PDB entry 9J3D | electron microscopy, 2.97 A resolution | chains K and L of the 12 polymer chains in the assembly

[Chain K (and L)]
Molecule: Efflux pump membrane transporter
From: Klebsiella pneumoniae
Notes: chain L of this document is another copy of the same molecule, construct and numbering; everything in this record applies to it too
Reference sequence: A0A411AKL6 (A0A411AKL6_KLEPN); residue numbers follow UniProt; this construct covers 1-1044
Amino-acid sequence (1044 residues; numbered 1 to 1044; the number before each row is that of its first residue):
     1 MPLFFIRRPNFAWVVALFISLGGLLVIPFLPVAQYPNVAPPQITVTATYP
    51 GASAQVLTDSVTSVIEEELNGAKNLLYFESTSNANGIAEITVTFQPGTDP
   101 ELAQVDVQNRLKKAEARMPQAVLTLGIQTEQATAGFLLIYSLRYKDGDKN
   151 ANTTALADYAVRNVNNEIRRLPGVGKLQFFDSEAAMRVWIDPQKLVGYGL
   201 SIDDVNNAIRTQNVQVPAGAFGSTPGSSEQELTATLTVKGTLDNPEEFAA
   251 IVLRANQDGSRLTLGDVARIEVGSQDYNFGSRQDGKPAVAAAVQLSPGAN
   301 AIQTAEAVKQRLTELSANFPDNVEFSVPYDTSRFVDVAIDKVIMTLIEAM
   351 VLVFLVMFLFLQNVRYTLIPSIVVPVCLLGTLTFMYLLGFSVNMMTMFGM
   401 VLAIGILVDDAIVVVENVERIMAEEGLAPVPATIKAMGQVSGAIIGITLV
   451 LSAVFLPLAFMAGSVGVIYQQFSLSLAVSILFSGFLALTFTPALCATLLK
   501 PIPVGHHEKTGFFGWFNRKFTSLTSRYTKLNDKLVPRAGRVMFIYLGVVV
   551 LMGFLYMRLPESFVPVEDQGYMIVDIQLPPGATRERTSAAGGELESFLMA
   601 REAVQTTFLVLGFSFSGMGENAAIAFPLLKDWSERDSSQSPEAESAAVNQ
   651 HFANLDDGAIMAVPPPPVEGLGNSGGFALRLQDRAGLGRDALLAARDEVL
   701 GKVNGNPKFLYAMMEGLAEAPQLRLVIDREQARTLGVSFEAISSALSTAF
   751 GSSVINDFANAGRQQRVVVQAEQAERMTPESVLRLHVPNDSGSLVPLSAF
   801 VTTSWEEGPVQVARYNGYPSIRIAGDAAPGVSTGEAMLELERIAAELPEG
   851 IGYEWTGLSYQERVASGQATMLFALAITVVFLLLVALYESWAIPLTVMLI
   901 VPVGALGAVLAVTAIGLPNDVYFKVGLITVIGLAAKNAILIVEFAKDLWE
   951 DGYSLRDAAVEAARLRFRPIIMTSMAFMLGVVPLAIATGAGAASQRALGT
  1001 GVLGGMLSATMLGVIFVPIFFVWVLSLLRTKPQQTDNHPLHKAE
Not modelled in the structure: 1033-1044

[Interface between chain K and chain L]
Contacting residue pairs - 103 pairs, chain K then chain L:
  Arg8(K) - Glu889(L)
  Pro9(K) - Glu889(L)
  Asn10(K) - Glu889(L)  hydrogen bond
  Asn10(K) - Ser890(L)
  Phe11(K) - Glu889(L)
  Val14(K) - Leu882(L)
  Val14(K) - Val885(L)  hydrophobic
  Val14(K) - Ala886(L)  hydrophobic
  Leu17(K) - Leu882(L)  hydrophobic
  Glu101(K) - Lys73(L)  salt bridge
  Glu101(K) - Leu102(L)
  Glu101(K) - Val105(L)
  Glu101(K) - Asp106(L)
  Gln104(K) - Asp106(L)
  Gln104(K) - Asn109(L)  hydrogen bond
  Val105(K) - Val105(L)  hydrophobic
  Gln108(K) - Asn109(L)
  Gln108(K) - Lys112(L)
  Lys112(K) - Lys112(L)
  Leu123(K) - Ala116(L)
  Thr124(K) - Ala116(L)
  Gln128(K) - Lys113(L)
  Thr129(K) - Lys113(L)
  Glu167(K) - Tyr818(L)  hydrogen bond
  Arg169(K) - Gly71(L)
  Thr211(K) - Phe739(L)
  Gln212(K) - Arg729(L)  hydrogen bond (backbone-side chain)
  Gln215(K) - Tyr49(L)  hydrogen bond
  Gln215(K) - Ser60(L)  hydrogen bond
  Gln215(K) - Pro119(L)
  Val216(K) - Phe739(L)  hydrophobic
  Val216(K) - Ser743(L)
  Pro217(K) - Tyr49(L)
  Pro217(K) - Gly51(L)
  Pro217(K) - Ser747(L)
  Ala218(K) - Gly51(L)  hydrogen bond (backbone-backbone)
  Ala218(K) - Leu746(L)
  Ala218(K) - Phe750(L)
  Ala218(K) - Gly751(L)  hydrogen bond (backbone-backbone)
  Gly219(K) - Gly51(L)  hydrogen bond (backbone-backbone)
  Phe221(K) - Arg776(L)
  Phe221(K) - Met777(L)
  Phe221(K) - Pro779(L)
  Phe221(K) - Trp805(L)  hydrophobic
  Gly222(K) - Arg776(L)  hydrogen bond (backbone-backbone)
  Gly222(K) - Met777(L)
  Ser223(K) - Glu620(L)
  Ser223(K) - Arg776(L)  hydrogen bond (backbone-side chain)
  Ser223(K) - Met777(L)
  Thr224(K) - Tyr277(L)
  Thr224(K) - Arg584(L)
  Thr224(K) - Glu620(L)  hydrogen bond
  Pro225(K) - Gln773(L)
  Pro225(K) - Arg776(L)  hydrogen bond (backbone-side chain)
  Gly226(K) - Glu585(L)
  Gly226(K) - Gln773(L)
  Gly226(K) - Met777(L)
  Ser227(K) - Glu585(L)
  Ser227(K) - Gln773(L)  hydrogen bond (backbone-side chain)
  Ser227(K) - Met777(L)  hydrogen bond (backbone-side chain)
  Gln230(K) - Thr583(L)  hydrogen bond
  Gln230(K) - Met777(L)  hydrogen bond (side chain-backbone)
  Glu231(K) - Gly581(L)
  Glu231(K) - Thr583(L)
  Glu231(K) - Arg586(L)  hydrogen bond (backbone-side chain)
  Leu232(K) - Gly581(L)
  Leu232(K) - Thr583(L)  hydrogen bond (backbone-side chain)
  Thr233(K) - Gly581(L)  hydrogen bond (backbone-backbone)
  Thr233(K) - Ala582(L)
  Thr233(K) - Thr583(L)
  Thr233(K) - Glu620(L)  hydrogen bond
  Ala234(K) - Pro721(L)
  Ala234(K) - Trp805(L)  hydrophobic
  Thr235(K) - Ser53(L)
  Thr235(K) - Pro721(L)
  Thr235(K) - Gln722(L)
  Thr235(K) - Leu723(L)  hydrogen bond (backbone-backbone)
  Leu236(K) - Leu723(L)
  Leu236(K) - Arg724(L)
  Leu236(K) - Leu725(L)
  Leu236(K) - Phe750(L)  hydrophobic
  Leu236(K) - Val782(L)  hydrophobic
  Thr237(K) - Gln722(L)  hydrogen bond
  Thr237(K) - Leu723(L)
  Thr237(K) - Arg724(L)
  Val238(K) - Leu725(L)  hydrophobic
  Val238(K) - Ile727(L)  hydrophobic
  Val238(K) - Leu746(L)  hydrophobic
  Lys239(K) - Arg729(L)
  Lys239(K) - Phe739(L)
  Gly240(K) - Arg729(L)  hydrogen bond (backbone-side chain)
  Val252(K) - Glu730(L)
  Val252(K) - Arg733(L)
  Leu253(K) - Arg733(L)  hydrogen bond (backbone-side chain)
  Ala255(K) - Arg733(L)
  Asn256(K) - Thr734(L)
  Gln257(K) - Thr734(L)
  Arg261(K) - Glu730(L)  salt bridge
  Arg311(K) - Tyr818(L)
  Arg763(K) - Glu67(L)  salt bridge
  Gln764(K) - Asp59(L)
  Gln764(K) - Arg117(L)  hydrogen bond (backbone-side chain)
  Arg766(K) - Arg117(L)
Other interface residues (no listed pair), chain K (61 interface residues in all): Leu125, Gly126, Val214, Ala220, Ser228, Leu242, Ala250, Gly259, Gly762
Other interface residues (no listed pair), chain L (63 interface residues in all): Pro50, Ala52, Val56, Ser63, Val64, Asn70, Trp189, Glu740, Thr778, Trp891

[Overview]
61 residues of chain K and 63 residues of chain L are in contact; the contacts include 26 hydrogen bonds and 3
salt bridges. Among the polar pairs are Glu101(K)-Lys73(L), Arg261(K)-Glu730(L) and Arg763(K)-Glu67(L).
Chain K and chain L are both Efflux pump membrane transporter (Klebsiella pneumoniae); the structure, Cryo-EM
structure of TMexCD1-TOprJ1, was determined by electron microscopy.
